4V1M - chains B and T of the 13 polymer chains in the assembly; structure by electron microscopy, 6.60 A resolution (low resolution: residue-level contacts below are approximate; hydrogen-bond / salt-bridge calls are withheld).

Chain B:
Protein: DNA-directed RNA polymerase II subunit RPB2
Source organism: Saccharomyces cerevisiae
Notes: EC 2.7.7.6
UniProtKB: P08518 (RPB2_YEAST); numbering as in UniProt (aligned over 1-1224)
Sequence (1224 residues; each row starts with the number of its first residue):
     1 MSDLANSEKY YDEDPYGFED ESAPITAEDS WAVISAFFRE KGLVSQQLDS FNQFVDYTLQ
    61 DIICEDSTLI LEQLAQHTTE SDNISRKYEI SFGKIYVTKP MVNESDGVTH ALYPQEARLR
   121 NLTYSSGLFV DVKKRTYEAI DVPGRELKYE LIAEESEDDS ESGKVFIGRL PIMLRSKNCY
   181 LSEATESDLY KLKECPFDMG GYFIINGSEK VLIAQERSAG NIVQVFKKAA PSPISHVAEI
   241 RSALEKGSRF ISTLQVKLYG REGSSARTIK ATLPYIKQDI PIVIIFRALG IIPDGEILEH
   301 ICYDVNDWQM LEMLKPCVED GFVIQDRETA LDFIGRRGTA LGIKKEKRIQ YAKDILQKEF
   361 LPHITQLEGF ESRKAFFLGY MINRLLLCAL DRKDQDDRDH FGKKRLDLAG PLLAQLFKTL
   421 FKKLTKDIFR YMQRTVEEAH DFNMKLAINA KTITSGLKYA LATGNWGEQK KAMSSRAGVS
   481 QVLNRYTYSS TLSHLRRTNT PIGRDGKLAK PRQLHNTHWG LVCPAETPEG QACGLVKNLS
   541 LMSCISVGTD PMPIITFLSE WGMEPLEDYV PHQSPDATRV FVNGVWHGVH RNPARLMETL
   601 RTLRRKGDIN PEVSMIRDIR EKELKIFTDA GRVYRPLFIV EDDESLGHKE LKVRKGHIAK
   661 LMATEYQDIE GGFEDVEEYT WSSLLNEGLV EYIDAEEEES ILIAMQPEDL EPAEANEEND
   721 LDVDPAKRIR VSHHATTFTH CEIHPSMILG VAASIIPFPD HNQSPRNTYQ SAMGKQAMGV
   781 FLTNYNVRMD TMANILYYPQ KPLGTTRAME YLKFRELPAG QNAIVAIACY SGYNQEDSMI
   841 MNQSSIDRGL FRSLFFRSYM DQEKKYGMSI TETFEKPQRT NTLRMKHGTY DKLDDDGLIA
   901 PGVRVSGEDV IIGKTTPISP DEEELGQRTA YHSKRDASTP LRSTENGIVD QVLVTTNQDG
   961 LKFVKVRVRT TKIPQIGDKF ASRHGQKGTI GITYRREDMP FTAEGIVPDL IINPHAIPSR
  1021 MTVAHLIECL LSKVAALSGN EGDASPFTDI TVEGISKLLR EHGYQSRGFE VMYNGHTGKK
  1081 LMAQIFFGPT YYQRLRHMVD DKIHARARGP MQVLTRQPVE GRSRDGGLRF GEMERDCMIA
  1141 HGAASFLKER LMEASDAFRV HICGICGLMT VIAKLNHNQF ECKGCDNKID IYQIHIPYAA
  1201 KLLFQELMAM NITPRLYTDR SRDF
Not modelled in the structure: 1-19, 142-145, 152-162, 503-508, 669-677, 716-721, 920-932
Metal / ion sites: Zn2+: Cys1163, Cys1166, Cys1182, Cys1185

Chain T:
Molecule: 20-nt DNA strand
Sequence (20 nucleotides; row label = number of the first residue in the row):
     7 TCAAGTACTT TTTCCUGGTC
Modified positions: BRU (5-bromo-2'-deoxyuridine-5'-monophosphate) at position 22

Interface between chain B and chain T:
Contacting residue pairs (12; chain B residue first):
  Lys210(B) with DC26(T)
  Thr791(B) with DT25(T)
  Met792(B) with DG24(T)
  Arg857(B) with DG24(T)
  Arg942(B) with DG23(T); DG24(T)
  Gly1121(B) with BRU_22(T)
  Arg1122(B) with BRU_22(T); DG23(T)
  Ser1123(B) with DG23(T)
  Arg1129(B) with DC21(T)
  Met1133(B) with DT19(T)
Interface residues without a listed pair, chain B (14 interface residues in all): Pro233, Ala462, Val482, Leu1128
Interface residues without a listed pair, chain T (8 interface residues in all): DG11

In short:
Chain B and chain T form an interface of 14 and 8 residues respectively. Cys1163(B), Cys1166(B), Cys1182(B)
and Cys1185(B) form the Zn2+ site.
Here chain B is DNA-directed RNA polymerase II subunit RPB2 (Saccharomyces cerevisiae) and chain T is a 20-nt
DNA strand. Entry 4V1M (Architecture of the RNA polymerase II-Mediator core transcription initiation complex)
was determined by electron microscopy (same publication as 4V1N and 4V1O).
